PDB entry 8U9Q | electron microscopy, 4.30 A resolution (low resolution: residue-level contacts below are approximate; hydrogen-bond / salt-bridge calls are withheld) | chains D and E of the 7 polymer chains in the assembly

Chain D (and E):
Protein: Cell division control protein 48
Source organism: Saccharomyces cerevisiae
Notes: EC 3.6.4.6; chain E of this document is another copy of the same molecule, construct and numbering; everything in this record applies to it too
UniProt: P25694 (CDC48_YEAST); residues 1-835 here = UniProt positions 1-835
Sequence (835 residues; numbered 1 to 835; the number before each row is that of its first residue):
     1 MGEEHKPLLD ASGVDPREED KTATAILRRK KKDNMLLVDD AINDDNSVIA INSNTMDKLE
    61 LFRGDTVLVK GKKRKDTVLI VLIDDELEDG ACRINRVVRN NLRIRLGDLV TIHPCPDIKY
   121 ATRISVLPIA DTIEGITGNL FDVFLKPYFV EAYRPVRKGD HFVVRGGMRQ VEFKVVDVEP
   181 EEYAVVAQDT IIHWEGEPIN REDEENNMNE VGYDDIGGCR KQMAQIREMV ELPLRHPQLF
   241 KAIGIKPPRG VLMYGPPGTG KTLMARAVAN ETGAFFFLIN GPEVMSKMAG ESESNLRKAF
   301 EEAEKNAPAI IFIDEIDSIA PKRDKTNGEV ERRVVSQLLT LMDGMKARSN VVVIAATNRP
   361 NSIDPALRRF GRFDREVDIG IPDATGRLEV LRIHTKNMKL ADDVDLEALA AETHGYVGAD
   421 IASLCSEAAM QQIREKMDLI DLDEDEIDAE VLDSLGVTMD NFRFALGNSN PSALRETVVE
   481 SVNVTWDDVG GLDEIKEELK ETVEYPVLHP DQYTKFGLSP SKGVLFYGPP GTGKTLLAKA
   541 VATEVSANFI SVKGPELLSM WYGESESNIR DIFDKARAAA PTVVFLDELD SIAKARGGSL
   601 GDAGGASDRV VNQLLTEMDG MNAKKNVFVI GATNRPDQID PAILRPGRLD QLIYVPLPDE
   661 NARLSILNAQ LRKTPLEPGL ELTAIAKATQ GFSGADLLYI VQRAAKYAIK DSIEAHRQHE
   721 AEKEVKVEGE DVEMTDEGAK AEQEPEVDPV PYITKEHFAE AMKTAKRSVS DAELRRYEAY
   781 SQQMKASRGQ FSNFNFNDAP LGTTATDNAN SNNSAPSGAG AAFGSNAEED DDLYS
Not modelled in the structure: 1-202, 273-274, 439-441, 469-470, 718-748, 797-835 (chain E: 1-210, 381-382, 414-419, 439-449, 469-480, 658, 714-751, 788-835)
Ion coordination: Mg2+: Asp343 (together with 08T) (shared with 1 residue of chain C)
Ligand contacts:
  - 08T ([[[(2R,3S,4R,5R)-5-(6-aminopurin-9-yl)-3,4-bis(oxidanyl)oxolan-2-yl]methoxy-oxidanyl-phosphoryl]oxy-oxidanyl-phosphoryl]oxy-tris(fluoranyl)beryllium), molecule 1: Asp343, Arg369, Arg372
  - 08T, molecule 2: Asp619, Arg645, Arg648
  - ADP (adenosine-5'-diphosphate), molecule 1: Gly217, Pro256, Pro257, Gly258, Thr259, Gly260, Lys261, Thr262, Leu263, Val390, His394, Gly418, Ala419, Ala422
  - ADP, molecule 2: Asp488, Val489, Gly490, Pro530, Gly531, Thr532, Gly533, Lys534, Thr535, Leu536, Ile666, Gln670, Leu698
Curated features (UniProtKB/Swiss-Prot):
  - binding site (ATP): Pro257 to Leu263, Asn358, His394, Gly531 to Leu536
  - modified residue: Ser472 (Phosphoserine), Ser519 (Phosphoserine), Thr735 (Phosphothreonine), Ser770 (Phosphoserine)
  - cross-link (Glycyl lysine isopeptide (Lys-Gly)): Lys305 (interchain with G-Cter in ubiquitin), Lys322 (interchain with G-Cter in ubiquitin), Lys346 (interchain with G-Cter in ubiquitin), Lys522 (interchain with G-Cter in ubiquitin), Lys539 (interchain with G-Cter in ubiquitin), Lys594 (interchain with G-Cter in ubiquitin), Lys673 (interchain with G-Cter in ubiquitin)
  - mutagenesis: Lys261 (K261A: Moderate reduction in growth rate; K261T: Probable loss of ATP binding. Complete loss of catalytic activity), Glu315 (E315A: Moderate reduction in growth rate; E315D: Severe loss of catalytic activity without affecting cooperativity between the 2 ATP-binding regions. Slight reduction in growth rate ...), Asn358 (N358A: Slight reduction in growth rate. Restores cell growth; when associated with Q-315), Arg369 (R369A: No effect on growth rate. Restores cell growth; when associated with Q-315), Pro471 (P471A/S: Restores cell growth; when associated with Q-315), Arg475 (R475H: Restores cell growth; when associated with Q-315), Lys534 (K534A/T: Severe loss of catalytic activity. Lethal), Glu588 (E588D: Moderate reduction in growth rate; E588Q: Lethal), Arg645 (R645A: Lethal)
What the authors report for this chain:
  - catalytic residues: Glu315, Arg369, Arg372, Glu588, Arg645, Arg648 (citing earlier work)

Chain D / chain E interface:
Residue-residue contacts (67):
  Asn280(D) - Ser336(E)
  Pro282(D) - Arg332(E)
  Pro282(D) - Arg333(E)
  Pro282(D) - Ser336(E)
  Asn397(D) - Gly244(E)
  Met398(D) - Ile243(E)
  Met398(D) - Gly244(E)
  Lys399(D) - Ile243(E)
  Ser423(D) - Phe370(E)
  Ser426(D) - Phe370(E)
  Ala429(D) - Ile245(E)
  Met430(D) - Phe240(E)
  Met430(D) - Ile245(E)
  Met430(D) - Pro248(E)
  Glu444(D) - Arg235(E)
  Glu446(D) - His236(E)
  Glu446(D) - Gln238(E)
  Ile447(D) - Gln238(E)
  Leu452(D) - Gln238(E)
  Leu452(D) - Leu239(E)
  Leu452(D) - Ala242(E)
  Leu455(D) - Ala242(E)
  Leu455(D) - Ile243(E)
  Val482(D) - Met621(E)
  Gly531(D) - Arg645(E)
  Thr535(D) - Gly620(E)
  Thr535(D) - Met621(E)
  Lys539(D) - Gly620(E)
  Lys539(D) - Met621(E)
  Lys539(D) - Asn622(E)
  Ser551(D) - Met621(E)
  Lys553(D) - Thr616(E)
  Pro555(D) - Arg609(E)
  Pro555(D) - Gln613(E)
  Ser559(D) - Tyr562(E)
  Met560(D) - Trp561(E)
  Met560(D) - Tyr562(E)
  Asp587(D) - Thr616(E)
  Glu588(D) - Asn612(E)
  Lys673(D) - Gly517(E)
  Thr674(D) - Phe516(E)
  Pro675(D) - Lys515(E)
  Pro675(D) - Phe516(E)
  Ala695(D) - Arg645(E)
  Ala695(D) - Pro646(E)
  Asp696(D) - Pro646(E)
  Tyr699(D) - Pro646(E)
  Tyr699(D) - Asp650(E)
  Val701(D) - Leu518(E)
  Gln702(D) - Ser519(E)
  Gln702(D) - Pro520(E)
  Arg703(D) - Glu498(E)
  Ala705(D) - Leu518(E)
  Ala708(D) - Phe516(E)
  Ile709(D) - Gln512(E)
  Ile709(D) - Tyr513(E)
  Lys710(D) - Glu501(E)
  Lys710(D) - Tyr505(E)
  Ile713(D) - His509(E)
  Ile713(D) - Gln512(E)
  Val750(D) - Phe516(E)
  Pro751(D) - Lys515(E)
  Pro751(D) - Phe516(E)
  Tyr752(D) - Phe516(E)
  Ile753(D) - Phe516(E)
  Ser768(D) - Pro646(E)
  Ser770(D) - Pro641(E)
Interface residues without a listed pair, chain D (57 interface residues in all): Ala419, Ile433, Asp443, Asp445, Gly456, Glu480, Pro530, Phe549, Gly554, Leu558, Ser591, Lys706
Interface residues without a listed pair, chain E (46 interface residues in all): Leu232, Lys246, Arg369, Thr502, Ser521, Glu566, Ala623

In short:
Chain D and chain E form an interface of 57 and 46 residues respectively. Ligands of chain D: compound 08T and
ADP. Curated annotation (UniProt) lists 15 ATP-binding residues and 9 mutagenesis sites on chain D. From the
paper: catalytic residues Glu315(D), Arg369(D) and Arg372(D) among others.
Chain D and chain E are both Cell division control protein 48 (Saccharomyces cerevisiae); the structure,
Cdc48-Shp1 unfolding native substrate, Class 6, was determined by electron microscopy, deposited together with
8U7T, 8U8I, 8U9C, 8U9P, 8U9Z, 8UA0 and 3 further entries.
